4A13 - chains J and N of the 16 polymer chains in the assembly; structure by electron microscopy, 11.30 A resolution (very low resolution: no residue pairs are listed; an interface is given only as per-side residue counts).

== Chain J (and N) ==
Name: T-complex protein 1 subunit beta
From: Bos taurus
Notes: chain N of this document is another copy of the same molecule, construct and numbering; everything in this record applies to it too
Reference sequence: Q3ZBH0 (TCPB_BOVIN); residues 1-513 here correspond to UniProt positions 14-526 (UniProt number = residue number + 13)
Amino-acid sequence (513 residues; numbered 1 to 513; the number before each row is that of its first residue):
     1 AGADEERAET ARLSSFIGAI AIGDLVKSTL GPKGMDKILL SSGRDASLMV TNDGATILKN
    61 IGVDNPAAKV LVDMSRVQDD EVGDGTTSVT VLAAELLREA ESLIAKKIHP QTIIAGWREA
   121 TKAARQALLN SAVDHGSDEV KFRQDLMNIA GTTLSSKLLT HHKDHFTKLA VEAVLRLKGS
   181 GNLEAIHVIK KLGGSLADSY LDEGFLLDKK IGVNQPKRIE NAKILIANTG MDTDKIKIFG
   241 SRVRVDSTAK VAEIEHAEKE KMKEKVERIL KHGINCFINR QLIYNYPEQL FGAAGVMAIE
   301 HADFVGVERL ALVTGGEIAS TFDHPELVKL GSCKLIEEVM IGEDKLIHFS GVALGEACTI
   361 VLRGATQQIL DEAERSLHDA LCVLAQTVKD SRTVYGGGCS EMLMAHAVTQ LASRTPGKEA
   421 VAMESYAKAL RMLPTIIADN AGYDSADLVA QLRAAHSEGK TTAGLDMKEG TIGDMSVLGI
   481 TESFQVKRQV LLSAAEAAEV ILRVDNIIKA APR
Unresolved in the structure: 233-260 (chain N: 229-253)
UniProt features mapped onto this chain:
  - binding site (ADP): Gly-31, Gly-85, Thr-86, Thr-87, Ser-88, Ser-155, Ser-156, Gly-397, Glu-482, Lys-487
  - binding site (ATP): Gly-31, Gly-85, Thr-86, Thr-87, Glu-482, Lys-487
  - binding site (Mg(2+)): Asp-84
  - modified residue: Ser-47 (Phosphoserine), Lys-141 (N6-acetyllysine), Lys-168 (N6-acetyllysine), Ser-247 (Phosphoserine), Thr-248 (Phosphothreonine)
  - cross-link: Lys-235 (Glycyl lysine isopeptide (Lys-Gly) (interchain with G-Cter in SUMO2))

== Interface between chain J and chain N ==
At this resolution (11 A) residue pairs are not listed: 31 residues of chain J and 29 of chain N lie at the interface.

== In short ==
Chain J and chain N form an interface of 31 and 29 residues respectively. From UniProt: 10 ADP-binding
residues, 6 ATP-binding residues and Mg2+-binding residue Asp-84(J) on chain J.
Chain J and chain N are both T-complex protein 1 subunit beta (Bos taurus); the structure, model refined
against symmetry-free cryo-EM map of TRiC-ADP, was determined by electron microscopy, deposited together with
4A0O, 4A0V and 4A0W.
